Entry 2WIH (X-ray diffraction, 2.50 A resolution); this record covers chains A and B.

Chain A:
Name: Cell division protein kinase 2
From: Homo sapiens
Notes: EC 2.7.1.37
UniProtKB: P24941 (CDK2_HUMAN); residue numbers follow UniProt; this construct covers 1-298
Amino-acid sequence (309 residues; row label = number of the first residue in the row; numbers below 1 keep their minus sign (Gly-4 is residue -4)):
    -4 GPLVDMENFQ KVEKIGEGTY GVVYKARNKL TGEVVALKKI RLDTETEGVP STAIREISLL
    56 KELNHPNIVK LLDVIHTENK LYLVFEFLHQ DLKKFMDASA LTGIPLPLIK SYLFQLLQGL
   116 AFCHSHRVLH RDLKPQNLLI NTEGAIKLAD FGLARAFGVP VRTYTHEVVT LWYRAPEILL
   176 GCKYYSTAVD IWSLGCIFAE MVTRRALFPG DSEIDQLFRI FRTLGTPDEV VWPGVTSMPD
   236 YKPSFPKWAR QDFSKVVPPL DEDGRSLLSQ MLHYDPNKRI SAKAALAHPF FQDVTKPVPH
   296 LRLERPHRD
Disordered / not traced: -4, 299-304
Construct notes: expression tag (-4 to 0, 299-304)
Small-molecule neighbours: P48 (n,1,4,4-tetramethyl-8-{[4-(4-methylpiperazin-1-yl)phenyl]amino}-4,5-dihydro-1H-pyrazolo[4,3-h]quinazoline-3-carboxamide): Ile10, Gly11, Tyr15, Val18, Ala31, Lys33, Glu51, Val64, Phe80, Glu81, Phe82, Leu83, His84, Gln85, Asp86, Lys89, Leu134, Ala144, Asp145
UniProt features mapped onto this chain:
  - active site: Asp127 (Proton acceptor)
  - binding site (ATP): Ile10 to Val18, Lys33, Glu81 to Leu83, Asp86, Lys129 to Asn132, Asp145
  - binding site (Mg(2+)): Asn132, Asp145
  - site (CDK7 binding): Lys9, Lys88, Lys89, Leu166
  - modified residue: Met1 (N-acetylmethionine), Lys6 (N6-acetyllysine), Thr14 (Phosphothreonine), Tyr15 (Phosphotyrosine), Tyr19 (Phosphotyrosine), Thr160 (Phosphothreonine)

Chain B:
Name: Cyclin-A2
From: Homo sapiens
Notes: fragment: c-terminal portion, residues 173-432
UniProtKB: P20248 (CCNA2_HUMAN); residue numbers follow UniProt; this construct covers 173-432
Amino-acid sequence (265 residues; each row starts with the number of its first residue):
   168 GPLGSNEVPD YHEDIHTYLR EMEVKCKPKV GYMKKQPDIT NSMRAILVDW LVEVGEEYKL
   228 QNETLHLAVN YIDRFLSSMS VLRGKLQLVG TAAMLLASKF EEIYPPEVAE FVYITDDTYT
   288 KKQVLRMEHL VLKVLTFDLA APTVNQFLTQ YFLHQQPANC KVESLAMFLG ELSLIDADPY
   348 LKYLPSVIAG AAFHLALYTV TGQSWPESLI RKTGYTLESL KPCLMDLHQT YLKAPQHAQQ
   408 SIREKYKNSK YHGVSLLNPP ETLNL
Disordered / not traced: 168-175
Construct notes: expression tag (168-172)

How chain A and chain B interact:
Pairs across the interface - 62 pairs, chain A then chain B:
  Thr41(A) with Lys288(B), hydrogen bond (backbone-side chain)
  Glu42(A) with Lys266(B), hydrogen bond (backbone-side chain); Glu274(B); Val275(B), hydrogen bond (side chain-backbone)
  Gly43(A) with Lys266(B); Leu292(B); Glu295(B)
  Val44(A) with Lys266(B), hydrogen bond (backbone-side chain); Glu295(B), hydrogen bond (backbone-side chain); Leu299(B), hydrophobic
  Ser46(A) with Lys266(B); Pro272(B)
  Ile49(A) with Leu263(B), hydrophobic; Leu299(B), hydrophobic; Leu306(B), hydrophobic
  Arg50(A) with Lys266(B), hydrogen bond (side chain-backbone); Phe267(B); Glu269(B)
  Ile52(A) with Phe304(B), hydrophobic
  Ser53(A) with Phe267(B); Phe304(B); Leu306(B)
  Lys56(A) with Thr303(B), hydrogen bond (side chain-backbone); Asp305(B), salt bridge
  Glu57(A) with Tyr185(B), hydrogen bond; Ala307(B)
  Val69(A) with Phe304(B), hydrophobic
  His71(A) with His296(B), hydrogen bond; Phe304(B)
  Thr72(A) with His296(B)
  Ala116(A) with Tyr178(B)
  His119(A) with Tyr178(B); Ile182(B)
  Ser120(A) with Tyr178(B); Asp181(B)
  His121(A) with Tyr185(B)
  Arg122(A) with Ile182(B); Tyr185(B); Ala307(B), hydrogen bond (side chain-backbone)
  Arg150(A) with Phe267(B); Glu268(B); Glu269(B), hydrogen bond (side chain-backbone); Ile270(B), hydrogen bond (side chain-backbone)
  Phe152(A) with Ile182(B), hydrophobic
  Gly153(A) with Gln313(B); Thr316(B); Gln317(B)
  Val154(A) with Asn312(B); Gln313(B); Thr316(B)
  Arg157(A) with Gln228(B); Ile270(B)
  Thr158(A) with Ile270(B)
  Tyr159(A) with Ile270(B), hydrophobic; Tyr271(B)
  Glu162(A) with Ile270(B)
  Ser276(A) with Asp177(B); Tyr178(B)
  Ala277(A) with Tyr178(B), hydrogen bond (backbone-side chain)
  Lys278(A) with Asp177(B); Tyr178(B), hydrogen bond (backbone-side chain); Asp181(B), salt bridge
Also at the interface, not in a pair above, chain A (35 interface residues in all): Leu54, Leu76, Ala151, Pro155, Thr182
Also at the interface, not in a pair above, chain B (33 interface residues in all): Leu186, Met189, Glu230

Overview:
The interface between chain A and chain B involves 35 residues on one side and 33 on the other, with 14
hydrogen bonds and 2 salt bridges. Polar pairs include Lys56(A)-Asp305(B), Lys278(A)-Asp181(B) and
Thr41(A)-Lys288(B). Bound to chain A: compound P48.
Chain A is Cell division protein kinase 2 and chain B is Cyclin-A2, both from Homo sapiens; the structure,
Structure of CDK2-cyclin A with pha-848125, was determined by X-ray diffraction together with 2WIP from the
same study.
